PDB entry 7EQG | electron microscopy, 3.20 A resolution | chains I and M of the 17 polymer chains in the assembly

== Chain I ==
Name: CRISPR-associated protein Csy3
From: Pseudomonas aeruginosa
Reference sequence: A0A659BSG0 (A0A659BSG0_PSEAI); residue numbers follow UniProt; this construct covers 1-342
Chain sequence (342 residues; row label = number of the first residue in the row):
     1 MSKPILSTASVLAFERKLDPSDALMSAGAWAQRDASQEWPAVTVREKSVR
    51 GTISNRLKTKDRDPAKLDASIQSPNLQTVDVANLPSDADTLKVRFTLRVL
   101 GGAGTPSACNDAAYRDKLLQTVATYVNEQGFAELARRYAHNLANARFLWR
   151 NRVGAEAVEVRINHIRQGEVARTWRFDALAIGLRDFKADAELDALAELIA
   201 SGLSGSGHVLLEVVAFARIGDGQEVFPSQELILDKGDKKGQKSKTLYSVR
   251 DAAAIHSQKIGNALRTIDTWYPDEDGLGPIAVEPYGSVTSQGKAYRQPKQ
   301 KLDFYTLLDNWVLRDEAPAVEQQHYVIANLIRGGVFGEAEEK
Disordered / not traced: 1-5, 339-342

== Chain M ==
Molecule: 60-nt RNA strand
From: Pseudomonas aeruginosa
Sequence (60 nucleotides; each row starts with the number of its first residue):
     1 CUAAGAAAUUCACGGCGGGCUUGAUGUCCGCGUCUACCUGGUUCACUGCC
    51 GUGUAGGCAG
Disordered / not traced: 59-60

== Interface between chain I and chain M ==
Residue-residue contacts (39):
  Ala13(I) with G5(M), sugar contact
  Phe14(I) with G5(M), hydrogen bond to the sugar; A6(M), sugar contact
  Glu15(I) with G5(M), sugar contact
  Arg16(I) with A6(M), salt bridge to the phosphate; A7(M), salt bridge to the phosphate
  Val49(I) with C13(M), base contact; G15(M), phosphate contact
  Arg50(I) with C13(M), hydrogen bond to the sugar; G14(M), phosphate contact; G15(M), hydrogen bond to the base
  Gly51(I) with C13(M), sugar contact
  Pro74(I) with G15(M), base contact
  Leu76(I) with G15(M), base contact
  Val79(I) with C13(M), base contact
  Trp149(I) with A8(M), base contact
  Arg150(I) with C11(M), salt bridge to the phosphate; A12(M), salt bridge to the phosphate
  Gln229(I) with U9(M), hydrogen bond to the sugar; U10(M), hydrogen bond to the phosphate; C11(M), phosphate contact
  Glu230(I) with U9(M), base contact
  Leu231(I) with U9(M), base contact
  His256(I) with U9(M), salt bridge to the phosphate
  Gln258(I) with U9(M), phosphate contact
  Lys259(I) with A8(M), hydrogen bond to the base; U10(M), salt bridge to the phosphate
  Asn262(I) with A8(M), phosphate contact
  Arg265(I) with A7(M), sugar contact; A8(M), salt bridge to the phosphate
  Glu283(I) with A8(M), phosphate contact
  Val288(I) with A8(M), base contact
  Thr289(I) with A8(M), base contact
  Ser290(I) with A8(M), hydrogen bond to the base
  Arg332(I) with A6(M), hydrogen bond to the sugar; A7(M), sugar contact
  Gly334(I) with A6(M), sugar contact
  Val335(I) with G5(M), base contact; A6(M), base contact
Other interface residues (no listed pair), chain I (33 interface residues in all): Val11, Ser107, Ala108, Ser228, Ile232, Gly333
Other interface residues (no listed pair), chain M (13 interface residues in all): A4, C16

== Summary ==
33 residues of chain I face 13 of chain M across their interface; the contacts include 8 hydrogen bonds and 7
salt bridges. Polar contacts include Arg50(I)-G15(M), Lys259(I)-A8(M) and Ser290(I)-A8(M).
Chain I is CRISPR-associated protein Csy3 and chain M is a 60-nt RNA strand, both from Pseudomonas aeruginosa;
the structure, Structure of Csy-AcrIF5, was determined by electron microscopy together with 7F45 from the same
study.
